3V21 - chains E and N of the 8 polymer chains in the assembly; structure by X-ray diffraction, 2.70 A resolution.

== Chain E ==
Molecule: Endonuclease Bse634IR
Source organism: Geobacillus stearothermophilus
Notes: EC 3.1.21.4
UniProt: Q8RT53 (Q8RT53_GEOSE); numbering as in UniProt (aligned over 1-293)
Chain sequence (293 residues; numbered 1 to 293; the number before each row is that of its first residue):
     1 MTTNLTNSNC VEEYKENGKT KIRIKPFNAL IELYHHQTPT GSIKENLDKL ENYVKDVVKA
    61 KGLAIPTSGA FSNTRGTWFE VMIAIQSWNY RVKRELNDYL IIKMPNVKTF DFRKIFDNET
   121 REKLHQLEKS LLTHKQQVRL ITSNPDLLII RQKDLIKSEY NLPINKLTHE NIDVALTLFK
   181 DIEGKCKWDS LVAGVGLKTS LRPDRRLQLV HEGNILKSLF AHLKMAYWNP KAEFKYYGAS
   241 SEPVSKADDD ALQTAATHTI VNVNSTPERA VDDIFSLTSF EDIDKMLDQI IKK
Unresolved in the structure: 1-3, 293
Sequence notes: engineered mutation Ala226 (Arg in Q8RT53)
What the authors report for this chain:
  - mutagenesis - P203G (10-fold), P203S (10-fold): increased catalytic activity on oligoduplex TA
  - mutagenesis - P203G, P203S: increased catalytic activity on mis-cognate substrates

== Chain N ==
Molecule: 13-nt DNA strand
Sequence (13 nucleotides; numbered 1 to 13; the number before each row is that of its first residue):
     1 TTCGACCGGT CGA
Unresolved in the structure: 1

== Chain E / chain N interface ==
Residue-residue contacts (29; chain E residue first):
  Tyr14(E) - DC11(N)  phosphate contact
  Lys21(E) - DT10(N)  salt bridge to the phosphate
  Ile22(E) - DC11(N)  phosphate contact
  Arg23(E) - DC11(N)  phosphate contact
  Arg23(E) - DG12(N)  phosphate contact
  Ile24(E) - DC11(N)  hydrogen bond to the phosphate
  Lys25(E) - DG12(N)  salt bridge to the phosphate
  Pro26(E) - DC11(N)  phosphate contact
  Pro26(E) - DG12(N)  phosphate contact
  Thr67(E) - DG9(N)  hydrogen bond to the phosphate
  Thr67(E) - DT10(N)  hydrogen bond to the phosphate
  Gly69(E) - DG9(N)  hydrogen bond to the base
  Ala70(E) - DT10(N)  phosphate contact
  Ala70(E) - DC11(N)  phosphate contact
  Asn73(E) - DG9(N)  base contact
  Asn73(E) - DT10(N)  hydrogen bond to the base
  Asn73(E) - DC11(N)  hydrogen bond to the base
  Thr74(E) - DC11(N)  sugar contact
  Thr109(E) - DA13(N)  hydrogen bond to the phosphate
  Arg202(E) - DA5(N)  base contact
  Arg202(E) - DC6(N)  base contact
  Pro203(E) - DG4(N)  base contact
  Pro203(E) - DA5(N)  base contact
  Asp204(E) - DC6(N)  hydrogen bond to the base
  Asp204(E) - DC7(N)  hydrogen bond to the base
  Arg206(E) - DG4(N)  salt bridge to the phosphate
  Ser245(E) - DC3(N)  phosphate contact
  Ala247(E) - DC3(N)  sugar contact
  Ala247(E) - DG4(N)  phosphate contact
Also at the interface, not in a pair above, chain E (22 interface residues in all): Phe27, Ser72, Arg205

== Summary ==
22 residues of chain E face 10 of chain N across their interface; the contacts include 9 hydrogen bonds and 3
salt bridges. Among the polar pairs are Gly69(E)-DG9(N), Asn73(E)-DT10(N) and Asn73(E)-DC11(N). From the
paper: P203G and P203S of chain E increase catalytic activity on oligoduplex TA; P203G and P203S of chain E
increase catalytic activity on mis-cognate substrates.
Chain E is Endonuclease Bse634IR (Geobacillus stearothermophilus) and chain N is a 13-nt DNA strand; the
structure, Crystal structure of Type IIF restriction endonuclease Bse634I with cognate DNA, was determined by
X-ray diffraction, deposited together with 3V1Z and 3V20.
